Entry 5ZGB (electron microscopy, 3.63 A resolution); this record covers chains F and J of the 17 polymer chains in the assembly.

# Chain F
Protein: PsaF
Source organism: Cyanidioschyzon merolae (strain 10D)
Reference sequence: Q85FS9 (Q85FS9_CYAM1); residue numbers follow UniProt; this construct covers 1-185
Chain sequence (185 residues; numbered 1 to 185; the number before each row is that of its first residue):
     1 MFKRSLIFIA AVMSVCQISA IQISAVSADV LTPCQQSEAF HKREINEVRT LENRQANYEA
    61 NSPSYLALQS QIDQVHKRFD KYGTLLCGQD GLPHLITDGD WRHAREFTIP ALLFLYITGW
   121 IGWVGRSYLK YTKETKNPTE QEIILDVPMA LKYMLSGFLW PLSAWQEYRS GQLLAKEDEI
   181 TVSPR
Not modelled in the structure: 1-29, 184-185
Disulfides: C34-C87
Ligand contacts:
  - (2S)-2,3-dihydroxypropyl octadecanoate (3XQ): K81, E106, F107, P110
  - beta-carotene (BCR), molecule 1: T97, D98, G99, F107, G119, G122, W123, R126, W160
  - beta-carotene (BCR), molecule 2: P110, L113, F114, I117, T118, I121
  - chlorophyll a (CLA), molecule 1: Y82, L113, Y116, I117
  - chlorophyll a (CLA), molecule 2: T97, F107, T108, A111, L112, L115
  - chlorophyll a (CLA), molecule 3: D98, G99, D100, W101
  - chlorophyll a (CLA), molecule 4: F107, A111, F114, L115, T118, I121, G122
  - chlorophyll a (CLA), molecule 5: Y116, I117, W120, I121, V124, M154, L155
  - chlorophyll a (CLA), molecule 6: I121, G122, V124, G125, R126, Y128, L129, L145, M154
  - chlorophyll a (CLA), molecule 7: G125, Y128, L129, E142, L145, A150, L151, M154

# Chain J
Protein: PsaJ
Source organism: Cyanidioschyzon merolae (strain 10D)
Reference sequence: Q85FS8 (PSAJ_CYAM1); residues 1-38 here = UniProt positions 1-38
Chain sequence (38 residues; each row starts with the number of its first residue):
     1 MNLKKYLSTA PVVATLWLFL TAGILIELNR FFPDSLFY
Ligand contacts:
  - (2S)-2,3-dihydroxypropyl octadecanoate (3XQ): F32, S35, L36, F37, Y38
  - beta-carotene (BCR), molecule 1: Y6, P11, V12, T15, F19, A22, G23, I26, E27, R30
  - beta-carotene (BCR), molecule 2: A22, L25, I26, N29
  - chlorophyll a (CLA), molecule 1: Y6, T9, A10, P11, A14, T15, L18, F19, A22
  - chlorophyll a (CLA), molecule 2: A10, V13, A14, L16, W17, L20
  - chlorophyll a (CLA), molecule 3: W17, L18, T21, I24, L25
  - chlorophyll a (CLA), molecule 4: L18, T21, A22
  - chlorophyll a (CLA), molecule 5: F19, L20, G23, E27, R30, F31
  - chlorophyll a (CLA), molecule 6: L25, L28, N29, D34, S35, L36

# Chain F / chain J interface
Pairs across the interface (20):
  R78(F) - D34(J)
  K81(F) - F37(J)
  Y82(F) - D34(J)  hydrogen bond
  Y82(F) - L36(J)
  T84(F) - F37(J)
  L85(F) - L36(J)  hydrophobic
  L85(F) - F37(J)  hydrophobic
  R105(F) - F37(J)
  R105(F) - Y38(J)  hydrogen bond (backbone-backbone)
  I109(F) - Y38(J)  hydrophobic
  P110(F) - Y38(J)
  I143(F) - S8(J)
  I143(F) - T9(J)
  I143(F) - A10(J)  hydrogen bond (backbone-backbone)
  I144(F) - K5(J)
  I144(F) - S8(J)
  I144(F) - T9(J)
  L145(F) - S8(J)  hydrogen bond (backbone-backbone)
  V147(F) - S8(J)
  M154(F) - W17(J)  hydrophobic
Also at the interface, not in a pair above, chain F (15 interface residues in all): G83, E142
Also at the interface, not in a pair above, chain J (10 interface residues in all): V13

# Summary
15 residues of chain F face 10 of chain J across their interface; the contacts include 4 hydrogen bonds. Among
the polar pairs are Y82(F)-D34(J), R105(F)-Y38(J) and I143(F)-A10(J). 3 chlorophyll a molecules and one
(2S)-2,3-dihydroxypropyl octadecanoate molecule are bound between chain F and chain J.
Chain F is PsaF and chain J is PsaJ, both from Cyanidioschyzon merolae (strain 10D); the structure, Cryo-EM
structure of the red algal PSI-LHCR, was determined by electron microscopy, deposited together with 5ZGH.
